Entry 3NIF (X-ray diffraction, 2.40 A resolution); this record covers chains A and B of the 4 polymer chains in the assembly.

# Chain A
Protein: Integrin alphaIIB beta3
Organism: Homo sapiens
Notes: fragment: Integrin alpha-IIb, residues 32-488
Reference sequence: P08514 (ITA2B_HUMAN); residues 1-457 here correspond to UniProt positions 32-488 (UniProt number = residue number + 31)
Sequence (457 residues; each row starts with the number of its first residue):
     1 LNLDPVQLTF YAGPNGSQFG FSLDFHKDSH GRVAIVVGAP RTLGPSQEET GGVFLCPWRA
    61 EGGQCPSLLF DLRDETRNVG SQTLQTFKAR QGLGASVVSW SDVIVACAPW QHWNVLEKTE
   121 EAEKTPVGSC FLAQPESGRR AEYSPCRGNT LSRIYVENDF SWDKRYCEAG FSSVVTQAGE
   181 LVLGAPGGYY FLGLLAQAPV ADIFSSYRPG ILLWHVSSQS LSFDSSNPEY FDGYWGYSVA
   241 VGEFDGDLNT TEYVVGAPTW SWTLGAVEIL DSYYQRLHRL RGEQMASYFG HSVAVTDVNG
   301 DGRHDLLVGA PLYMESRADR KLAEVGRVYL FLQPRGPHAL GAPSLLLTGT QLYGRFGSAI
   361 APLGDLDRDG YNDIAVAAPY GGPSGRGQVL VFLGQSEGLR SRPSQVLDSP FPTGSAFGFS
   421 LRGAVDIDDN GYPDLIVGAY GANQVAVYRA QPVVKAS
Unresolved in the structure: 455-457
UniProt features mapped onto this chain:
  - binding site (Ca(2+)): Glu243, Asp245, Asp247, Thr250, Glu252, Asp297, Asn299, Asp301, Arg303, Asp305, Asp365, Asp367, Asp369, Tyr371, Asp373, Asp426, Asp428, Asn430, Tyr432, Asp434
  - glycosylation (N-linked (GlcNAc...) asparagine): Asn15, Asn249
Disulfide bonds: Cys56-Cys65, Cys107-Cys130, Cys146-Cys167
Ion coordination: Ca2+ site 1: Glu243, Asp245, Asp247, Thr250, Glu252; Ca2+ site 2: Asp297, Asn299, Asp301, Arg303, Asp305; Ca2+ site 3: Asp365, Asp367, Asp369, Tyr371, Asp373; Ca2+ site 4: Asp426, Asp428, Asn430, Tyr432, Asp434
Ligand contacts: NIF (2-ethyl-7-piperazin-1-yl-5H-[1,3,4]thiadiazolo[3,2-a]pyrimidin-5-one): Asp159, Phe160, Ser161, Tyr189, Tyr190, Leu192, Asp224, Ser225, Phe231
What the authors report for this chain:
  - binding site for sulfate ion: Ser225
  - contacts within the chain: Trp162-Asp224 (hydrogen bond)
  - specificity-determining residues: Tyr190, Asp232
  - mutagenesis - Y190F (Kd 80muM), D232H (Kd 1000muM): decreased binding to RUC-1
  - mutagenesis - Y190F, D232H: unchanged binding to Fibrinogen

# Chain B
Protein: Integrin beta-3
Organism: Homo sapiens
Notes: fragment: Integrin beta-3, residues 27-497
Reference sequence: P05106 (ITB3_HUMAN); residues 1-471 here correspond to UniProt positions 27-497 (UniProt number = residue number + 26)
Sequence (471 residues; numbered 1 to 471; the number before each row is that of its first residue):
     1 GPNICTTRGV SSCQQCLAVS PMCAWCSDEA LPLGSPRCDL KENLLKDNCA PESIEFPVSE
    61 ARVLEDRPLS DKGSGDSSQV TQVSPQRIAL RLRPDDSKNF SIQVRQVEDY PVDIYYLMDL
   121 SYSMKDDLWS IQNLGTKLAT QMRKLTSNLR IGFGAFVDKP VSPYMYISPP EALENPCYDM
   181 KTTCLPMFGY KHVLTLTDQV TRFNEEVKKQ SVSRNRDAPE GGFDAIMQAT VCDEKIGWRN
   241 DASHLLVFTT DAKTHIALDG RLAGIVQPND GQCHVGSDNH YSASTTMDYP SLGLMTEKLS
   301 QKNINLIFAV TENVVNLYQN YSELIPGTTV GVLSMDSSNV LQLIVDAYGK IRSKVELEVR
   361 DLPEELSLSF NATCLNNEVI PGLKSCMGLK IGDTVSFSIE AKVRGCPQEK EKSFTIKPVG
   421 FKDSLIVQVT FDCDCACQAQ AEPNSHRCNN GNGTFECGVC RCGPGWLGSQ C
Unresolved in the structure: 467-471
UniProt features mapped onto this chain:
  - region: Cys177 to Cys184 (Involved in CX3CL1-, NRG1-, FGF1- and IGF1-binding), Gln267 to Met287 (CX3CL1-binding)
  - binding site (Mg(2+)): Ser121, Ser123, Glu220
  - binding site (Ca(2+)): Ser123, Asp126, Asp127, Asp158, Asn215, Asp217, Pro219, Glu220, Asp251, Met335
  - glycosylation (N-linked (GlcNAc...) asparagine): Asn99, Asn320, Asn371, Asn452
Disulfide bonds: Cys5-Cys23, Cys13-Cys435, Cys16-Cys38, Cys26-Cys49, Cys177-Cys184, Cys232-Cys273, Cys374-Cys386, Cys406-Cys433, Cys437-Cys457, Cys448-Cys460
Covalently attached groups: N-acetylglucosamine (NAG) linked to Asn99, Asn320, Asn371
Ion coordination: Ca2+ site 1: Ser123, Asp126, Asp127, Met335; Ca2+ site 2: Asp158, Asn215, Asp217, Pro219, Glu220; Mg2+ near Glu220 (its only coordinating residue here)
What the authors report for this chain:
  - binding site for Mg2+: Ala218
  - binding site for Ca2+: Arg216

# Interface between chain A and chain B
Contacting residue pairs (68; chain A residue first):
  Phe21(A) with Arg261(B); Val266(B), hydrophobic
  Arg41(A) with Gly264(B)
  Trp110(A) with Arg261(B), hydrogen bond (side chain-backbone); Leu262(B), hydrogen bond (side chain-backbone); Gly264(B)
  His112(A) with Ser162(B), hydrogen bond; Ile167(B)
  Glu121(A) with Ser168(B), hydrogen bond; Pro169(B)
  Glu123(A) with Ser168(B); Arg216(B), salt bridge
  Lys124(A) with Ile167(B); Ser168(B), hydrogen bond (backbone-side chain)
  Thr125(A) with Arg216(B)
  Pro126(A) with Ser162(B); Pro163(B), hydrophobic
  Tyr166(A) with Arg216(B)
  Glu168(A) with Pro163(B); Leu262(B)
  Phe171(A) with Arg261(B)
  Tyr190(A) with Arg216(B), hydrogen bond (side chain-backbone)
  Phe191(A) with Pro163(B), hydrophobic; Asp217(B)
  Phe231(A) with Lys253(B), hydrogen bond (backbone-side chain)
  Asp232(A) with Pro219(B); Lys253(B), salt bridge
  Tyr234(A) with His255(B); Asp259(B); Leu262(B), hydrophobic
  Tyr237(A) with Leu258(B), hydrogen bond (side chain-backbone); Arg261(B)
  Thr259(A) with Ile256(B); Asp259(B)
  Trp262(A) with Lys253(B); Leu317(B)
  Thr263(A) with Ile256(B); Tyr321(B), hydrogen bond
  Met285(A) with Leu317(B), hydrophobic; Asn320(B); Tyr321(B), hydrophobic; Leu324(B)
  Ala286(A) with Ile256(B), hydrophobic; Leu292(B), hydrophobic
  Tyr288(A) with Ile256(B), hydrophobic; Ala257(B); Leu258(B), hydrogen bond (side chain-backbone); Asp259(B), hydrogen bond
  His291(A) with Leu258(B)
  Pro311(A) with Leu258(B), hydrophobic
  Leu312(A) with Ala257(B), hydrophobic; Leu258(B), hydrophobic
  Met314(A) with Leu292(B), hydrophobic; Gly293(B); Leu324(B), hydrophobic
  Asp319(A) with Lys384(B), salt bridge
  Arg320(A) with Glu356(B), salt bridge
  Lys321(A) with Glu358(B), salt bridge
  Leu322(A) with Leu324(B)
  Glu324(A) with Ser291(B), hydrogen bond
  Tyr353(A) with Gly293(B), hydrogen bond (side chain-backbone); Leu294(B); Glu297(B), hydrogen bond
  Arg355(A) with Leu258(B); Pro268(B)
  Tyr380(A) with Pro268(B)
  Phe419(A) with Arg261(B)
  Tyr440(A) with Val266(B)
Also at the interface, not in a pair above, chain A (44 interface residues in all): Gln18, Ala95, Asn114, Pro186, Gly187, Gln284
Also at the interface, not in a pair above, chain B (36 interface residues in all): Tyr166, Ala218, Ala263, Glu323, Pro326
The authors on this interface:
  - pairs named by the authors: Tyr190(A)-Arg216(B) (hydrogen bond)

# In short
The interface between chain A and chain B involves 44 residues on one side and 36 on the other; the contacts
include 14 hydrogen bonds and 5 salt bridges. Among the polar pairs are Glu123(A)-Arg216(B),
Asp232(A)-Lys253(B) and Asp319(A)-Lys384(B). The authors report a hydrogen bond between Tyr190(A) and
Arg216(B). From the paper: a binding site for sulfate ion at Ser225(A); Y190F and D232H of chain A reduce
binding to RUC-1.
Chain A is Integrin alphaIIB beta3 and chain B is Integrin beta-3, both from Homo sapiens; the structure, The
Closed Headpiece of Integrin IIb 3 and its Complex with an IIb 3 -Specific Antagonist ..., was determined by
X-ray diffraction, deposited together with 3NID and 3NIG.
